7Z8D - chains H and M of the 3 polymer chains in the assembly; structure by X-ray diffraction, 2.14 A resolution.

== Chain H ==
Molecule: Reaction center protein H chain
Organism: Cereibacter sphaeroides 2.4.1
UniProt: P0C0Y7 (RCEH_CERSP); residue numbers follow UniProt; this construct covers 9-250
Amino-acid sequence (242 residues; row label = number of the first residue in the row):
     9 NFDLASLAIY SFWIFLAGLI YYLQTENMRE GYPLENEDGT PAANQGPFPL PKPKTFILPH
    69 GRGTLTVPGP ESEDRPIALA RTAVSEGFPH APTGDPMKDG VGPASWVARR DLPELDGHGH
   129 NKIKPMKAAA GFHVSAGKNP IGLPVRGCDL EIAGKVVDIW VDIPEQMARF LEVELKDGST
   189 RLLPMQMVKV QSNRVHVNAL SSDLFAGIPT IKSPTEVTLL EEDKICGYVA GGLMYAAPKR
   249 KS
Residues lining bound ligands: 18:1 lpa (NKP; (2R)-2-hydroxy-3-(phosphonooxy)propyl (9E)-octadec-9-enoate): Ser19, Phe23, Gly26, Leu27, Tyr30, Lys62

== Chain M ==
Molecule: Reaction center protein M chain
Organism: Cereibacter sphaeroides 2.4.1
UniProt: P0C0Y9 (RCEM_CERSP); residues 1-302 here correspond to UniProt positions 2-303 (UniProt number = residue number + 1)
Amino-acid sequence (302 residues; numbered 1 to 302; the number before each row is that of its first residue):
     1 AEYQNIFTQV QVRGPADLGM TEDVNLANRS GVGPFSTLLG WFGNAQLGPI YLGSLGVLSL
    61 FSGLMWFFTI GIWFWYQAGW NPAVFLRDLF FFSLEPPAPE YGLSFAAPLK EGGLWLIASF
   121 FMFVAVWSWW GRTYLRAQAL GMGKHTAWAF LSAIWLWMVL GFIRPILMGS WSEAVPYGIF
   181 SHLDWTNNFS LVHGNLFYNP FHGLSIAFLY GSALLFAMHG ATILAVSRFG GERELEQIAD
   241 RGTAAERAAL FWRWTMGFNA TMEGIHRWAI WMAVLVTLTG GIGILLSGTV VDNWYVWGQN
   301 HG
Construct notes: engineered mutation Thr8 (Ser9 in P0C0Y9)
Bound ions: Fe ion: His219, Glu234, His266 (shared with 2 residues of chain L)
Residues lining bound ligands:
  - bacteriochlorophyll a (BCL), molecule 1: Trp66, Phe67, Leu89, Phe90, Met122, Trp157, Leu160, Val175, Ile179, His182, Leu183, Trp185, Thr186
  - bacteriochlorophyll a (BCL), molecule 2: Trp66, Met122, Val126, Phe150, Ala153, Ile154, Leu156, Trp157, Leu160, Trp185, Thr186, Asn187, Phe189, Ser190, Leu196, Phe197, His202, Ser205, Ile206, Leu209, Tyr210, Val276, Thr277, Gly280, Gly281, Ile284
  - bacteriochlorophyll a (BCL), molecule 3: Thr186, Phe197, Tyr210
  - bacteriochlorophyll a (BCL), molecule 4: Phe197, Gly203, Ile206, Ala207, Tyr210, Gly211, Leu214
  - bacteriopheophytin a (BPH), molecule 1: Ser59, Leu60, Gly63, Leu64, Phe67, Ala125, Val126, Trp129, Thr133, Thr146, Ala149, Phe150, Ala153, Ala273, Val274, Thr277
  - bacteriopheophytin a (BPH), molecule 2: Tyr210, Ala213, Leu214, Ala217, Met218, Trp252, Thr255, Met256
  - 18:1 lpa (NKP; (2R)-2-hydroxy-3-(phosphonooxy)propyl (9E)-octadec-9-enoate), molecule 1: Gly143, Lys144, His145, Trp148, Ala149, Leu151, Ser152, Trp155, Ile270, Trp271, Val274, Leu278
  - 18:1 lpa (NKP), molecule 2: His145, Arg267, Trp271
  - speroidenone (SPN): Trp66, Phe67, Phe68, Ile70, Gly71, Ile72, Phe74, Trp75, Phe85, Leu89, Phe105, Trp115, Leu116, Ser119, Phe120, Met122, Phe123, Trp157, Met158, Leu160, Gly161, Phe162, Trp171, Val175, Pro176, Tyr177, Gly178, Ile179, His182
  - ubiquinone-10 (U10): Leu214, Leu215, Met218, His219, Thr222, Ile223, Ala245, Ala248, Ala249, Trp252, Met256, Phe258, Asn259, Ala260, Thr261, Met262, Ile265, Trp268, Met272
Swiss-Prot annotation at these positions:
  - binding site ((7R,8Z)-bacteriochlorophyll b): His182, His202
  - binding site (Fe cation): His219, Glu234, His266
  - binding site (a ubiquinone): Trp252

== Interface between chain H and chain M ==
Pairs across the interface (118):
  Asn9(H) - His301(M)  hydrogen bond (backbone-side chain)
  Asp11(H) - Val290(M)
  Asp11(H) - Trp297(M)  hydrogen bond
  Asp11(H) - His301(M)  salt bridge
  Ala13(H) - Val291(M)  hydrophobic
  Ala13(H) - Trp297(M)
  Ser14(H) - Trp297(M)
  Ser14(H) - His301(M)  hydrogen bond
  Ala16(H) - Phe201(M)
  Ile17(H) - Phe201(M)  hydrophobic
  Ile17(H) - Leu204(M)  hydrophobic
  Phe20(H) - Leu204(M)  hydrophobic
  Phe20(H) - Thr279(M)
  Trp21(H) - Leu204(M)  hydrophobic
  Phe23(H) - Trp271(M)  hydrophobic
  Leu27(H) - Trp271(M)
  Leu27(H) - Leu275(M)  hydrophobic
  Tyr30(H) - Arg267(M)
  Leu31(H) - Arg267(M)
  Leu31(H) - Trp268(M)  hydrophobic
  Leu31(H) - Trp271(M)
  Gln32(H) - Phe258(M)
  Glu34(H) - Arg267(M)  salt bridge
  Asn35(H) - Ala260(M)
  Asn35(H) - Thr261(M)  hydrogen bond (side chain-backbone)
  Asn35(H) - Gly264(M)
  Asn35(H) - Ile265(M)
  Asn35(H) - Trp268(M)
  Glu38(H) - Ile238(M)
  Glu38(H) - Arg241(M)  salt bridge
  Glu38(H) - Thr261(M)
  Tyr40(H) - Arg253(M)  hydrogen bond
  Leu42(H) - Arg253(M)
  Lys62(H) - Glu263(M)  salt bridge
  Lys62(H) - Arg267(M)
  Phe64(H) - Ile238(M)  hydrophobic
  Phe64(H) - Glu263(M)
  Leu66(H) - Ala239(M)  hydrophobic
  Leu73(H) - Ile238(M)
  Leu73(H) - Ala239(M)
  Glu79(H) - Arg241(M)  salt bridge
  Pro111(H) - Arg247(M)  hydrogen bond (backbone-side chain)
  Ala112(H) - Arg247(M)
  Ser113(H) - Thr243(M)
  Ser113(H) - Arg247(M)  hydrogen bond (backbone-side chain)
  Val115(H) - Arg241(M)
  Val115(H) - Gly242(M)
  Val115(H) - Thr243(M)
  Val115(H) - Glu246(M)
  Arg117(H) - Glu236(M)  hydrogen bond (side chain-backbone)
  Arg117(H) - Gln237(M)
  Arg117(H) - Asp240(M)  hydrogen bond (side chain-backbone)
  Arg117(H) - Arg241(M)
  Arg117(H) - Gly242(M)
  Arg118(H) - Glu236(M)  salt bridge
  Arg118(H) - Asp240(M)  salt bridge
  Glu122(H) - Arg233(M)  salt bridge
  Glu122(H) - Glu236(M)
  Gly125(H) - Met20(M)
  His126(H) - Met20(M)
  Ile131(H) - Arg233(M)
  Ala138(H) - Pro15(M)
  Gly139(H) - Arg13(M)
  Gly139(H) - Gly14(M)
  Gly139(H) - Pro15(M)
  Phe140(H) - Arg13(M)
  Phe140(H) - Gly14(M)
  His141(H) - Val12(M)
  His141(H) - Arg13(M)  hydrogen bond (backbone-backbone)
  Val142(H) - Val10(M)  hydrophobic
  Val142(H) - Gln11(M)
  Ser143(H) - Gln11(M)  hydrogen bond (backbone-backbone)
  Ser143(H) - Val12(M)
  Ser143(H) - Arg13(M)
  Ala144(H) - Val10(M)
  Ala144(H) - Gln11(M)  hydrogen bond (backbone-backbone)
  Ala144(H) - Thr37(M)
  Ala144(H) - Trp41(M)  hydrophobic
  Gly145(H) - Gln9(M)
  Gly145(H) - Trp41(M)
  Lys146(H) - Val10(M)
  Pro172(H) - Asp17(M)
  Glu173(H) - Asn44(M)
  Gln174(H) - Val12(M)
  Gln174(H) - Arg13(M)
  Gln174(H) - Gly14(M)  hydrogen bond (side chain-backbone)
  Gln174(H) - Pro15(M)  hydrogen bond (side chain-backbone)
  Gln174(H) - Phe35(M)
  Met175(H) - Val12(M)
  Ala176(H) - Val12(M)
  Arg177(H) - Glu232(M)  salt bridge
  Arg177(H) - Arg233(M)
  Met193(H) - Tyr3(M)
  Met193(H) - Gln9(M)
  Gln194(H) - Tyr3(M)
  Gln194(H) - Asn5(M)
  Gln194(H) - Ser227(M)
  Gln194(H) - Arg228(M)
  Met195(H) - Arg228(M)
  Val196(H) - Tyr3(M)
  Val196(H) - Gln9(M)  hydrogen bond (backbone-side chain)
  Lys197(H) - Ala1(M)  hydrogen bond (side chain-backbone)
  Lys197(H) - Glu2(M)
  Lys197(H) - Tyr3(M)
  Lys197(H) - Gln9(M)
  Val198(H) - Gln9(M)  hydrogen bond (backbone-side chain)
  Val198(H) - Val10(M)  hydrophobic
  Leu227(H) - Arg233(M)
  Leu227(H) - Glu236(M)
  Leu227(H) - Asp240(M)
  Glu230(H) - Arg233(M)  salt bridge
  Asp231(H) - Gly242(M)
  Asp231(H) - Thr243(M)  hydrogen bond (side chain-backbone)
  Cys234(H) - Arg228(M)  hydrogen bond (side chain-backbone)
  Cys234(H) - Phe229(M)
  Gly235(H) - Arg247(M)
  Ala238(H) - Phe229(M)  hydrophobic
  Leu241(H) - Arg228(M)
Interface residues without a listed pair, chain H (74 interface residues in all): Leu12, Leu24, Arg37, Arg70, Glu81, Gly110, Trp114, Lys130, Met134, Pro148, Val169, Pro192, Asn206
Interface residues without a listed pair, chain M (56 interface residues in all): Gly19, Pro200, Phe208, Asn259, Leu286, Trp294

== Summary ==
The interface between chain H and chain M involves 74 residues on one side and 56 on the other, with 19
hydrogen bonds and 10 salt bridges. Polar contacts include Asp11(H)-His301(M), Glu34(H)-Arg267(M) and
Glu38(H)-Arg241(M).
Here chain H is Reaction center protein H chain and chain M is Reaction center protein M chain, both from
Cereibacter sphaeroides 2.4.1. Entry 7Z8D (Structure of Photosynthetic Reaction Center From Rhodobacter
Sphaeroides strain RV by fixed-target serial synchrotron crystallography (room ...) was determined by X-ray
diffraction.
